PDB entry 6XYE | electron microscopy, 4.30 A resolution (low resolution: residue-level contacts below are approximate; hydrogen-bond / salt-bridge calls are withheld) | chains A and B of the 6 polymer chains in the assembly

[Chain A]
Molecule: Fusion glycoprotein F2
Source organism: Canine morbillivirus
UniProt: Q9YKL7 (Q9YKL7_9MONO); residues 136-224 here = UniProt positions 136-224
Amino-acid sequence (89 residues; each row starts with the number of its first residue):
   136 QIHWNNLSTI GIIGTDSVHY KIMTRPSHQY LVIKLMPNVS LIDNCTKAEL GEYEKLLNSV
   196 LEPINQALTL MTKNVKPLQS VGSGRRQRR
Disordered / not traced: 210-224
Reported in the primary citation:
  - post-translational modification sites: Asn141, Asn173, Asn179

[Chain B]
Molecule: Fusion glycoprotein F1
Source organism: Canine morbillivirus
UniProt: Q9YKL7 (Q9YKL7_9MONO); residue numbers follow UniProt; this construct covers 225-662
Amino-acid sequence (438 residues; numbered 225 to 662; the number before each row is that of its first residue):
   225 FAGVVLAGAA LGVATAAQIT AGIALHQSNL NAQAIQSLRT SLEQSNKAIE EIREATQETV
   285 IAVQGVQDYV NNELVPAMQH MSCELVGQRL GLKLLRYYTE LLSIFGPSLR DPISAEISIQ
   345 ALSYALGGEI HKILEKLGYS GNDMIAILES RGIKTKITHV DLPGKLIILS ISYPTLSEVK
   405 GVIVHRLEAV SYNIGSQEWY TTVPRYVATN GYLISNFDES PCVFVSESAI CSQNSLYPMS
   465 PLLQQCIRGD TSSCARTLVS GTMGNKFILS KGNIVANCAS ILCKCYSTGT IINQSPDKLL
   525 TFIASDTCPL VEIDGVTIQV GGRQYPDMVY ESKVALGPAI SLERLDVGTN LGNALKKLDD
   585 AKVLIDSSNQ ILETVRRSSF NFGSLLSVPI LICTALALLL LIYCCKRRYQ QTLKQNAKVD
   645 PTFKPDLTGT SKSYVRSL
Disordered / not traced: 225-226, 584-662
Disulfides: Cys446-Cys455, Cys470-Cys478, Cys502-Cys507, Cys509-Cys532

[Chain A / chain B interface]
Inter-chain disulfides: Cys180(A)-Cys307(B)
Residue-residue contacts (137; chain A residue first):
  Ile137(A) - His409(B)
  His138(A) - Arg472(B)
  His138(A) - Gly473(B)
  Trp139(A) - His409(B)
  Asn141(A) - Gly473(B)
  Asn141(A) - Thr475(B)
  Leu142(A) - Ile471(B)
  Thr144(A) - Leu524(B)
  Thr144(A) - Glu555(B)
  Ile145(A) - Thr425(B)
  Ile145(A) - Thr475(B)
  Ile145(A) - Glu555(B)
  Gly146(A) - Glu412(B)
  Gly146(A) - Ala413(B)
  Gly146(A) - Val414(B)
  Ile147(A) - Glu412(B)
  Ile147(A) - Ala413(B)
  Ile148(A) - Glu412(B)
  Ile148(A) - Ile492(B)
  Ile148(A) - Ser494(B)
  Gly149(A) - Arg410(B)
  Thr150(A) - Arg410(B)
  Asp151(A) - Val408(B)
  Asp151(A) - His409(B)
  Asp151(A) - Arg410(B)
  Ser152(A) - Val408(B)
  Ser152(A) - His409(B)
  Val153(A) - Ile407(B)
  Val153(A) - Val408(B)
  Val153(A) - Val449(B)
  Val153(A) - Ser450(B)
  Val153(A) - Glu451(B)
  Val153(A) - Ser452(B)
  Val153(A) - Ala453(B)
  His154(A) - Val406(B)
  His154(A) - Ile407(B)
  His154(A) - Val408(B)
  His154(A) - Glu451(B)
  His154(A) - Ser452(B)
  His154(A) - Ala453(B)
  Tyr155(A) - Glu402(B)
  Tyr155(A) - Val403(B)
  Tyr155(A) - Val406(B)
  Tyr155(A) - Ser452(B)
  Tyr155(A) - Ala453(B)
  Tyr155(A) - Cys455(B)
  Tyr155(A) - Leu460(B)
  Lys156(A) - Ser401(B)
  Lys156(A) - Glu402(B)
  Lys156(A) - Ser452(B)
  Lys156(A) - Ala453(B)
  Lys156(A) - Ile454(B)
  Lys156(A) - Cys455(B)
  Ile157(A) - Thr399(B)
  Ile157(A) - Leu400(B)
  Ile157(A) - Ser401(B)
  Met158(A) - Glu373(B)
  Met158(A) - Tyr397(B)
  Met158(A) - Pro398(B)
  Met158(A) - Thr399(B)
  Met158(A) - Ser456(B)
  Thr159(A) - Tyr397(B)
  Thr159(A) - Thr399(B)
  Arg160(A) - Lys378(B)
  Arg160(A) - Ser396(B)
  Pro161(A) - Thr399(B)
  Ser162(A) - Tyr397(B)
  His163(A) - Glu282(B)
  His163(A) - Ser394(B)
  His163(A) - Ile395(B)
  His163(A) - Tyr397(B)
  Gln164(A) - Glu282(B)
  Gln164(A) - Thr283(B)
  Gln164(A) - Ser394(B)
  Gln164(A) - Ile395(B)
  Gln164(A) - Tyr397(B)
  Tyr165(A) - Ser252(B)
  Tyr165(A) - Gln281(B)
  Tyr165(A) - Thr283(B)
  Tyr165(A) - Val284(B)
  Tyr165(A) - Ile285(B)
  Tyr165(A) - Leu393(B)
  Tyr165(A) - Ser394(B)
  Leu166(A) - Ile285(B)
  Leu166(A) - Val287(B)
  Leu166(A) - Ile392(B)
  Leu166(A) - Leu393(B)
  Leu166(A) - Ile395(B)
  Val167(A) - Leu266(B)
  Val167(A) - Val284(B)
  Val167(A) - Ile285(B)
  Val167(A) - Val287(B)
  Val167(A) - Leu390(B)
  Val167(A) - Ile391(B)
  Ile168(A) - Phe329(B)
  Ile168(A) - Leu390(B)
  Ile168(A) - Ile391(B)
  Ile168(A) - Leu393(B)
  Lys169(A) - Leu266(B)
  Leu170(A) - Leu325(B)
  Leu170(A) - Lys389(B)
  Met171(A) - Lys389(B)
  Pro172(A) - Gln288(B)
  Asn173(A) - Leu266(B)
  Asn173(A) - Glu267(B)
  Asn173(A) - Gln288(B)
  Val174(A) - Val294(B)
  Leu176(A) - Val294(B)
  Cys180(A) - Cys307(B)  disulfide
  Thr181(A) - Leu314(B)
  Glu184(A) - Gly311(B)
  Glu184(A) - Gly315(B)
  Tyr188(A) - Tyr322(B)
  Tyr188(A) - Leu325(B)
  Glu189(A) - Lys389(B)
  Leu191(A) - Tyr322(B)
  Leu192(A) - Lys389(B)
  Asn193(A) - Lys389(B)
  Val195(A) - Tyr322(B)
  Val195(A) - Phe329(B)
  Ile199(A) - Phe329(B)
  Ile199(A) - Pro336(B)
  Asn200(A) - Leu386(B)
  Ala202(A) - Ile337(B)
  Leu203(A) - Val384(B)
  Leu205(A) - Leu235(B)
  Met206(A) - Val229(B)
  Met206(A) - Ala238(B)
  Met206(A) - Gln242(B)
  Met206(A) - Gly246(B)
  Thr207(A) - Val229(B)
  Thr207(A) - Leu249(B)
  Asn209(A) - Val229(B)
  Asn209(A) - Leu230(B)
  Asn209(A) - Ala231(B)
  Asn209(A) - Ala234(B)
  Asn209(A) - Leu235(B)
Also at the interface, not in a pair above, chain A (57 interface residues in all): Asn140, Ser143, Leu196
Also at the interface, not in a pair above, chain B (100 interface residues in all): Ile243, Gln268, Ser269, Asn270, Glu278, Ala286, Val290, Asn295, Leu298, Leu318, Leu333, Leu350, Gly376, Ile381, Thr382, His383, Gly388, Leu411, Val427, Phe448, Ser459, Cys470, Asp474, Tyr549, Pro550, Leu560

[Overview]
57 residues of chain A and 100 residues of chain B are in contact; the contacts include 1 disulfide bond. From
the paper: modification sites Asn141(A), Asn173(A) and Asn179(A).
Chain A is Fusion glycoprotein F2 and chain B is Fusion glycoprotein F1, both from Canine morbillivirus; the
structure, Cryo-EM structure of the prefusion state of canine distemper virus fusion protein ectodomain, was
determined by electron microscopy.
